PDB entry 3JVG | X-ray diffraction, 2.20 A resolution | chains A and C

[Chain A]
Protein: T-cell surface glycoprotein CD1A1 antigen
Organism: Gallus gallus
Notes: fragment: ecto domain
Reference sequence: A5HUM9 (A5HUM9_CHICK); residues 2-276 here correspond to UniProt positions 18-292 (UniProt number = residue number + 16)
Amino-acid sequence (281 residues; each row starts with the number of its first residue):
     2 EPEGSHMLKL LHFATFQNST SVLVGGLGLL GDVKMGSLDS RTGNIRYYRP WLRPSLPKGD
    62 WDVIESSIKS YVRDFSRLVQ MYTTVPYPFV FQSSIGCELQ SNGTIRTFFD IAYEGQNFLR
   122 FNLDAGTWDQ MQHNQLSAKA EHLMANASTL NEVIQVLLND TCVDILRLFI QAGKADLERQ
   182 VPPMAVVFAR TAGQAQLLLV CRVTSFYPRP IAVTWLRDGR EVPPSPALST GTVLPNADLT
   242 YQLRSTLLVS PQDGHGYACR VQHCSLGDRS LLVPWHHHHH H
Disordered / not traced: 2-5, 85, 194-196, 253-255, 269, 278-282
Differences from the reference sequence: expression tag (277-282)
Cystine bridges: Cys98-Cys163, Cys202-Cys260
Glycans and other covalent adducts: N-acetylglucosamine (NAG) linked to Asn19, Asn147, Asn160

[Chain C]
Protein: Beta-2-microglobulin
Organism: Gallus gallus
Reference sequence: P21611 (B2MG_CHICK); residues 1-98 here correspond to UniProt positions 22-119 (UniProt number = residue number + 21)
Amino-acid sequence (98 residues; each row starts with the number of its first residue):
     1 DLTPKVQVYS RFPASAGTKN VLNCFAAGFH PPKISITLMK DGVPMEGAQY SDMSFNDDWT
    61 FQRLVHADFT PSSGSTYACK VEHETLKEPQ VYKWDPEF
Cystine bridges: Cys24-Cys79

[Interface between chain A and chain C]
Pairs across the interface (58; chain A residue first):
  Lys10(A) - Asp57(C)  salt bridge
  Leu12(A) - Ser54(C)
  Leu12(A) - Phe55(C)
  His13(A) - Phe55(C)
  Phe14(A) - Met53(C)  hydrophobic
  Phe14(A) - Phe61(C)  hydrophobic
  Thr16(A) - Pro32(C)
  Leu28(A) - Asp52(C)
  Leu28(A) - Ser54(C)
  Lys35(A) - Asp52(C)
  Ser38(A) - Asp52(C)
  Tyr49(A) - Asp52(C)  hydrogen bond
  Val91(A) - His30(C)
  Gln93(A) - His30(C)  hydrogen bond
  Gln93(A) - Phe55(C)
  Gln93(A) - Trp59(C)  hydrogen bond (side chain-backbone)
  Gln93(A) - Phe61(C)
  Ser94(A) - Phe55(C)
  Ser95(A) - Trp59(C)
  Asp111(A) - Trp59(C)
  Ala113(A) - Trp59(C)  hydrophobic
  Glu115(A) - His30(C)
  Gly116(A) - His30(C)
  Gly116(A) - Trp59(C)
  Asn118(A) - Trp59(C)  hydrogen bond
  Met185(A) - Phe12(C)  hydrophobic
  Phe189(A) - Glu97(C)
  Arg191(A) - Asp95(C)  salt bridge
  Arg191(A) - Glu97(C)  salt bridge
  Arg191(A) - Phe98(C)
  Arg203(A) - Ser10(C)  hydrogen bond (side chain-backbone)
  Arg203(A) - Phe12(C)
  Arg203(A) - Pro13(C)
  Arg203(A) - Glu97(C)  hydrogen bond (side chain-backbone)
  Arg203(A) - Phe98(C)  hydrogen bond (side chain-backbone)
  Thr205(A) - Arg11(C)  hydrogen bond (side chain-backbone)
  Ser206(A) - Arg11(C)  hydrogen bond
  Ser206(A) - Phe12(C)
  Leu235(A) - Gln7(C)
  Leu235(A) - Tyr9(C)
  Leu235(A) - Phe25(C)  hydrophobic
  Pro236(A) - Tyr9(C)  hydrogen bond (backbone-side chain)
  Pro236(A) - Phe25(C)
  Pro236(A) - Leu64(C)
  Asn237(A) - Arg11(C)
  Asn237(A) - Asn23(C)  hydrogen bond
  Asn237(A) - Leu64(C)
  Ala238(A) - Leu64(C)
  Ala238(A) - His66(C)
  Asp239(A) - Arg11(C)  salt bridge
  Thr241(A) - Arg11(C)  hydrogen bond
  Gln243(A) - Tyr9(C)
  Gln243(A) - Ser10(C)  hydrogen bond (side chain-backbone)
  Gln243(A) - Arg11(C)  hydrogen bond (side chain-backbone)
  Gln243(A) - Asn23(C)
  Arg245(A) - Gln7(C)
  Arg245(A) - Tyr9(C)
  Arg245(A) - Phe98(C)
Also at the interface, not in a pair above, chain A (36 interface residues in all): Ile112, Gln117, Val187, Val201
Also at the interface, not in a pair above, chain C (26 interface residues in all): Ala14, Pro31, Ser51, Asp58

[Overview]
The interface between chain A and chain C involves 36 residues on one side and 26 on the other; the contacts
include 14 hydrogen bonds and 4 salt bridges. Among the polar pairs are Lys10(A)-Asp57(C), Arg191(A)-Asp95(C)
and Arg191(A)-Glu97(C).
Chain A is T-cell surface glycoprotein CD1A1 antigen and chain C is Beta-2-microglobulin, both from Gallus
gallus; the structure, Crystal Structure of chicken CD1-1, was determined by X-ray diffraction.
